Entry 8PXO (electron microscopy, 3.00 A resolution); this record covers chains B and C of the 6 polymer chains in the assembly.

Chain B:
Molecule: Broad substrate specificity ATP-binding cassette transporter ABCG2
Source organism: Homo sapiens
Notes: EC 7.6.2.2
Reference sequence: Q9UNQ0 (ABCG2_HUMAN); residue numbers follow UniProt; this construct covers 2-655
Chain sequence (665 residues; numbered -9 to 655; the number before each row is that of its first residue; numbers below 1 keep their minus sign (Met-9 is residue -9)):
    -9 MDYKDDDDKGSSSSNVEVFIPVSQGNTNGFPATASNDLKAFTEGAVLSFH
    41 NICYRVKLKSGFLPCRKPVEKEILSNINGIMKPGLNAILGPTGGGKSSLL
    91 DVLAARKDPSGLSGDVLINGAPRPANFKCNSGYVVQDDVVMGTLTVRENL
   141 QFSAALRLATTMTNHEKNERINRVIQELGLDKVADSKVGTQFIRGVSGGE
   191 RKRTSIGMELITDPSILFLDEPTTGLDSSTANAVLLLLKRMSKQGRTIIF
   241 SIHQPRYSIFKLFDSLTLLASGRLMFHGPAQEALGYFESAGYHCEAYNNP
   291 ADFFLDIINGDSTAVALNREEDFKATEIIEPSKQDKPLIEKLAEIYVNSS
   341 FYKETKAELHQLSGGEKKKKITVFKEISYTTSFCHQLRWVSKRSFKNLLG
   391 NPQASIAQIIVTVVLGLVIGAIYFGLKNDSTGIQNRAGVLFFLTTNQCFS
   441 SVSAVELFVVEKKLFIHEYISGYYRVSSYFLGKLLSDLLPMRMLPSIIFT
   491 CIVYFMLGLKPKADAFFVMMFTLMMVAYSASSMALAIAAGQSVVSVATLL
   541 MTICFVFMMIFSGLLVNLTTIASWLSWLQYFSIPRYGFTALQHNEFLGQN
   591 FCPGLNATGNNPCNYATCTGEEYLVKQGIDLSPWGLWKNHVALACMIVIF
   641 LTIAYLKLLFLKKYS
Disordered / not traced: -9 to 34, 47-60, 302-327, 355-368, 655
Sequence notes: initiating methionine (-9); expression tag (-8 to 1)
UniProt features mapped onto this chain:
  - binding site (ATP): Gly80 to Ser87, Arg184 to Glu190, Glu211, His243
  - site (Not glycosylated): Asn418, Asn557
  - modified residue: Thr362 (Phosphothreonine)
  - glycosylation: Asn596 (N-linked (GlcNAc...) asparagine)
  - natural variant: Val12 (V12M: Found in Jr(a-) blood group phenotype), Gln141 (Q141K: Associated with high serum levels of uric acid and increased risk of gout), Arg147 (R147W: Loss of protein expression), Thr153 (T153M: Decreased protein abundance), Lys360 (deletion: No effect on protein abundance), Phe373 (F373C: Decreased protein abundance), Thr421 (T421A: No effect on protein abundance), Thr434 (T434M: No effect on protein abundance), Ser476 (S476P: No effect on protein abundance), Ser572 (S572R: Decreased protein abundance), Asp620 (D620N: No effect on protein abundance)
  - mutagenesis: Met71 (M71V: Decreased protein abundance. No effect on substrate transmembrane transport), Lys86 (K86M: Decreased protein abundance. Decreased localization to the plasma membrane and retained intracellularly. Loss of ATPase-coupled transmembrane transporter activity), Glu211 (E211Q: Decreased estrone-3 sulfate ATPase-coupled transmembrane transporter activity. Decreased substrate-induced ATP hydrolysis ...), Thr362 (T362A: Loss of phosphorylation by PIM1. Decreased localization to the plasma membrane. Decreased homooligomerization. Loss of function in resistance to drug treatment ...), Arg383 (R383C: Loss of protein expression), Asn418 (N418Q: No effect), Thr435 (T435A: No effect on stability. Increased estrone-3 sulfate ATPase-coupled transmembrane transporter activity. Increased substrate-induced ATP hydrolysis. Increased substrate transport ...), Asn436 (N436A: No effect on stability. Decreased estrone-3 sulfate ATPase-coupled transmembrane transporter activity. Decreased substrate-induced ATP hydrolysis. Decreased substrate transport), Phe439 (F439A: No effect on stability. Decreased estrone-3 sulfate ATPase-coupled transmembrane transporter activity. Decreased substrate-induced ATP hydrolysis. Decreased substrate transport), Arg482 (R482D: Decreases ATPase activity; R482G/N/S/T: Increases ATPase activity; R482K/I/M/Y: No change in ATPase activity; R482T/Y: Decreases transport activity), Val546 (V546A: No effect on stability. No effect on estrone-3 sulfate ATPase-coupled transmembrane transporter activity. No effect on substrate-induced ATP hydrolysis. No effect on substrate transport ...), Met549 (M549A: No effect on stability. No effect on estrone-3 sulfate ATPase-coupled transmembrane transporter activity. No effect on substrate-induced ATP hydrolysis. No effect on substrate transport), 7 further mutagenesis entries in UniProt
Disulfide bonds: Cys592-Cys608
Small-molecule neighbours:
  - I3T ((2S,5S,8S)-14-cyclopentyloxy-2-(2-methylpropyl)-5-(phenylmethyl)-3,6,17-triazatetracyclo[8.7.0.03,8.011,16]heptadeca-1(10),11,13,15-tetraene-4,7-dione), molecule 1: Gln398, Val401, Leu405, Phe431, Phe432, Thr435, Asn436, Phe439, Ser440, Ser443, Met549
  - I3T, molecule 2: Phe439, Leu539, Thr542, Ile543, Val546, Phe547, Met549, Leu555
Reported in the primary citation:
  - binding site for I3T: Asn436, Phe439

Chain C:
Molecule: 5D3(Fab) light chain variable domain
Source organism: Mus musculus
Notes: antibody fragment or engineered binder
Chain sequence (214 residues; each row starts with the number of its first residue):
     1 DIVLTQSPSSFSVSLGDRVTISCKASGYILNRLAWYQQKPGNAPRLLISG
    51 ATSLETGFPSRFSGTGSGKDYTLSISSLQTEDVGTYYCQQYWSTPWTFGG
   101 GTKLEIRRADAAPTVSIFPPSSEQLTSGGASVVCFLNNFYPKDINVKWKI
   151 DGSERQNGVLNSWTDQDSKDSTYSMSSTLTLTKDEYERHNSYTCEATHKT
   201 STSPIVKSFNRNEC
Disordered / not traced: 108-214
Disulfide bonds: Cys23-Cys88

How chain B and chain C interact:
Residue-residue contacts (14; chain B residue first):
  Thr598(B) - Asn31(C)
  Gly599(B) - Asn31(C)  hydrogen bond (backbone-side chain)
  Asn600(B) - Gly50(C)
  Asn600(B) - Thr52(C)  hydrogen bond
  Asn601(B) - Leu30(C)
  Asn601(B) - Asn31(C)
  Asn601(B) - Arg32(C)  hydrogen bond
  Asn604(B) - Arg32(C)  hydrogen bond
  Asn604(B) - Tyr91(C)
  Glu612(B) - Leu30(C)
  Glu612(B) - Arg32(C)  salt bridge
  Val615(B) - Leu30(C)  hydrophobic
  Val615(B) - Trp92(C)  hydrophobic
  Leu621(B) - Tyr28(C)  hydrophobic
Interface residues without a listed pair, chain B (12 interface residues in all): Cys603, Glu611, Lys616, Ser622
Interface residues without a listed pair, chain C (9 interface residues in all): Ser53

Overview:
12 residues of chain B and 9 residues of chain C are in contact, with 4 hydrogen bonds and 1 salt bridge.
Among the polar pairs are Glu612(B)-Arg32(C), Gly599(B)-Asn31(C) and Asn600(B)-Thr52(C). Chain B binds
compound I3T. From the paper: a binding site for I3T at Asn436(B) and Phe439(B).
Chain B is Broad substrate specificity ATP-binding cassette transporter ABCG2 (Homo sapiens) and chain C is
5D3(Fab) light chain variable domain (Mus musculus); the structure, ABCG2 in complex with AZ99 and 5D3 Fab,
was determined by electron microscopy (same publication as 8PY4, 8Q7B and 8QCM).
